Entry 9H2A (electron microscopy, 5.20 A resolution (low resolution: residue-level contacts below are approximate; hydrogen-bond / salt-bridge calls are withheld)); this record covers chains B and E of the 32 polymer chains in the assembly.

# Chain B
Name: Occlusion-derived virus envelope protein E27
From: Autographa californica nucleopolyhedrovirus
UniProt: P41702 (E27_NPVAC); numbering as in UniProt (aligned over 1-290)
Sequence (290 residues; numbered 1 to 290; the number before each row is that of its first residue):
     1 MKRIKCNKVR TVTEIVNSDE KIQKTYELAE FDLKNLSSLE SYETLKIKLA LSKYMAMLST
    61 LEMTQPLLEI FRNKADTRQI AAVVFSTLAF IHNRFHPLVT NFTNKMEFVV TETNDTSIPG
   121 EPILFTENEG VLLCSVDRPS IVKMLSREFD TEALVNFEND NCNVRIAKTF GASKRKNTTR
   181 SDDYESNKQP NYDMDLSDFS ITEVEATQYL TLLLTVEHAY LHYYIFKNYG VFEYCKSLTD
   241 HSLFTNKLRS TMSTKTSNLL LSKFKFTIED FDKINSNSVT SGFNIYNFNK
Disordered / not traced: 1-37, 173-198, 250-254, 272-290

# Chain E
Name: Uncharacterized 38.0 kDa protein in P143-LEF5 intergenic region
From: Autographa californica nucleopolyhedrovirus
UniProt: P24745 (38K_NPVAC); numbering as in UniProt (aligned over 1-320)
Sequence (320 residues; row label = number of the first residue in the row):
     1 MASSLQSKWI CLRLNDAIIK RHVLVLSEYA DLKYLGFEKY KFFEYVIFQF CNDPQLCKII
    61 ENNYNYCMQI FKAPADDMRD IRHNIKRAFK TPVLGHMCVL SNKPPMYSFL KEWFLLPHYK
   121 VVSLKSESLT WGFPHVVVFD LDSTLITEEE QVEIRDPFVY DSLQELHEMG CVLVLWSYGS
   181 RDHVAHSMRD VDLEGYFDII ISEGSTVQEE RSDLVQNSHN AIVDYNLKKR FIENKFVFDI
   241 HNHRSDNNIP KSPKIVIKYL SDKNVNFFKS ITLVDDLPTN NYAYDFYVKV KRCPTPVQDW
   301 EHYHNEIIQN IMDYEQYFIK
Disordered / not traced: 1-4, 203-219

# Chain B / chain E interface
Pairs across the interface - 36 pairs, chain B then chain E:
  F95(B) with W131(E)
  L221(B) with W131(E)
  Y224(B) with W131(E); G132(E)
  N228(B) with G132(E); F133(E)
  Y229(B) with R21(E); T130(E); W131(E); G132(E); F133(E)
  F232(B) with I18(E); I19(E); S126(E)
  E233(B) with R21(E); S126(E)
  K236(B) with L124(E); K125(E); S126(E); E127(E)
  S237(B) with E127(E)
  D240(B) with K125(E); E127(E)
  S242(B) with K125(E); E127(E)
  L243(B) with E127(E); S128(E); L129(E); W131(E)
  F244(B) with W131(E)
  N246(B) with L129(E)
  K247(B) with W131(E)
  R249(B) with T130(E); H167(E); D198(E)
  T256(B) with W131(E)
Also at the interface, not in a pair above, chain B (19 interface residues in all): K255, L259
Also at the interface, not in a pair above, chain E (19 interface residues in all): K20, E168, M169, G170

# Overview
The chain B/chain E interface involves 19 residues from each chain.
Chain B is Occlusion-derived virus envelope protein E27 and chain E is Uncharacterized 38.0 kDa protein in
P143-LEF5 intergenic region, both from Autographa californica nucleopolyhedrovirus; the structure, AcMNPV
complete basal cap, was determined by electron microscopy together with 9H2B, 9H2C, 9H2H, 9H2J and 9H2K from
the same study.
